PDB entry 4QV6 | X-ray diffraction, 2.80 A resolution | chains L and M of the 28 polymer chains in the assembly

[Chain L]
Protein: Proteasome subunit beta type-6
From: Saccharomyces cerevisiae
Notes: EC 3.4.25.1
UniProt: P23724 (PSB6_YEAST); residues 1-222 here correspond to UniProt positions 20-241 (UniProt number = residue number + 19)
Sequence (222 residues; numbered 1 to 222; the number before each row is that of its first residue):
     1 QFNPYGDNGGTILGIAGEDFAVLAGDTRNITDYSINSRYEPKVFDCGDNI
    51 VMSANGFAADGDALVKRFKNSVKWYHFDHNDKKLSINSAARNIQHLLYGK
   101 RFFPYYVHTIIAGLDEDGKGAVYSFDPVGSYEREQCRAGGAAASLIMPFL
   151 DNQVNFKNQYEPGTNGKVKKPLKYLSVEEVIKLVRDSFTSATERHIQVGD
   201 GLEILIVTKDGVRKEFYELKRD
Metal / ion sites: Mg2+: Asp222 (shared with 3 residues of chain V)

[Chain M]
Protein: Proteasome subunit beta type-7
From: Saccharomyces cerevisiae
Notes: EC 3.4.25.1
UniProt: P30657 (PSB7_YEAST); residues -12 to 233 here correspond to UniProt positions 21-266 (UniProt number = residue number + 33)
Sequence (246 residues; each row starts with the number of its first residue; numbers below 1 keep their minus sign (Thr-12 is residue -12)):
   -12 TQIANAGASPMVNTQQPIVTGTSVISMKYDNGVIIAADNLGSYGSLLRFN
    38 GVERLIPVGDNTVVGISGDISDMQHIERLLKDLVTENAYDNPLADAEEAL
    88 EPSYIFEYLATVMYQRRSKMNPLWNAIIVAGVQSNGDQFLRYVNLLGVTY
   138 SSPTLATGFGAHMANPLLRKVVDRESDIPKTTVQVAEEAIVNAMRVLYYR
   188 DARSSRNFSLAIIDKNTGLTFKKNLQVENMKWDFAKDIKGYGTQKI
Disordered / not traced: -12 to 0

[Chain L / chain M interface]
Pairs across the interface - 40 pairs, chain L then chain M:
  Gln1(L) - Thr1(M)  hydrogen bond
  Phe2(L) - Thr1(M)
  Phe2(L) - Arg104(M)
  Phe2(L) - Met107(M)
  Phe2(L) - Pro109(M)  hydrophobic
  Phe2(L) - Leu132(M)  hydrophobic
  Phe2(L) - Leu133(M)  hydrophobic
  Asn3(L) - Leu133(M)
  Pro4(L) - Arg104(M)  hydrogen bond (backbone-side chain)
  Pro4(L) - Met107(M)  hydrophobic
  Pro4(L) - Leu133(M)
  Asn8(L) - Val135(M)
  Asn29(L) - Tyr137(M)
  Ser34(L) - His149(M)  hydrogen bond
  Ile35(L) - Arg156(M)  hydrogen bond (backbone-side chain)
  Asn36(L) - Tyr137(M)
  Asn36(L) - Ser139(M)
  Asn36(L) - Arg156(M)
  Ser37(L) - Ser138(M)  hydrogen bond (side chain-backbone)
  Glu40(L) - Arg128(M)  salt bridge
  Glu40(L) - Tyr137(M)
  Glu40(L) - Ser138(M)  hydrogen bond (side chain-backbone)
  Phe57(L) - Arg104(M)
  Phe57(L) - Leu133(M)
  Phe57(L) - Val135(M)  hydrophobic
  Ala59(L) - Tyr101(M)
  Ala59(L) - Leu133(M)
  Ala59(L) - Gly134(M)
  Ala59(L) - Val135(M)
  Asp60(L) - Tyr101(M)  hydrogen bond
  Asp60(L) - Arg104(M)  salt bridge
  Asp62(L) - Thr136(M)
  Ala63(L) - Tyr101(M)
  Lys66(L) - Glu94(M)  salt bridge
  Phe103(L) - Arg104(M)
  Phe103(L) - Ser105(M)
  Tyr105(L) - Tyr101(M)
  Glu218(L) - Arg161(M)  salt bridge
  Arg221(L) - Asp160(M)  salt bridge
  Arg221(L) - Arg161(M)
Also at the interface, not in a pair above, chain L (24 interface residues in all): Tyr5, Tyr39, Lys100
Also at the interface, not in a pair above, chain M (22 interface residues in all): Trp111, Leu142

[In short]
24 residues of chain L face 22 of chain M across their interface, with 7 hydrogen bonds and 5 salt bridges.
Polar pairs include Glu40(L)-Arg128(M), Asp60(L)-Arg104(M) and Lys66(L)-Glu94(M).
Here chain L is Proteasome subunit beta type-6 and chain M is Proteasome subunit beta type-7, both from
Saccharomyces cerevisiae. Entry 4QV6 (yCP beta5-A49V mutant) was determined by X-ray diffraction, deposited
together with 4QUX, 4QUY, 4QV0, 4QV1, 4QV3, 4QV4 and 42 further entries.
